8VH3 - chains A and Z of the 6 polymer chains in the assembly; structure by electron microscopy, 3.90 A resolution.

[Chain A]
Molecule: CH505.CE2 SOSIP gp120
Organism: Human immunodeficiency virus 1
UniProt: M4M3Q1 (M4M3Q1_9HIV1); the construct lacks a stretch of the UniProt sequence and is renumbered around it, so the offset changes along the chain: 35-147 = UniProt 31-143; 157-309 = UniProt 144-296; 312-321 = UniProt 297-306; 322-359 = UniProt 308-345; 2 more segments
Amino-acid sequence (456 residues; row label = number of the first residue in the row; note: 18 numbers in that range are skipped by the numbering (no residue carries them; nothing is unmodelled there)):
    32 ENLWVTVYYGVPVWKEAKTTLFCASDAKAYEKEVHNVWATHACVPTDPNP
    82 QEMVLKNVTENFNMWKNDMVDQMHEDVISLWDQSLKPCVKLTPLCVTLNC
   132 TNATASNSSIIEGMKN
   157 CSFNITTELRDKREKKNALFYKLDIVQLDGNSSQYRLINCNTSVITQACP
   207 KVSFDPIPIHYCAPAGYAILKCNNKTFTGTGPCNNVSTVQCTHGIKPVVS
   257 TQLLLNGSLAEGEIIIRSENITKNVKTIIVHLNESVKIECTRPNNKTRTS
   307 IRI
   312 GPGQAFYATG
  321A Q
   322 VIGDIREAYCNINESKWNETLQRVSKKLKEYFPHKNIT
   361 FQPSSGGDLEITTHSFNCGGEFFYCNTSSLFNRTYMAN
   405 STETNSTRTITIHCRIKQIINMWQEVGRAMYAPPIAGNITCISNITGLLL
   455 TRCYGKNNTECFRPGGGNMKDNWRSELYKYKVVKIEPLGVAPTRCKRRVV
Not modelled in the structure: 405-408
Cystine bridges: Cys54-Cys74, Cys119-Cys205, Cys126-Cys196, Cys131-Cys157, Cys218-Cys247, Cys228-Cys239, Cys296-Cys331, Cys378-Cys445, Cys385-Cys418, Cys457-Cys465
Sequence notes: expression tag (32-34); conflict Lys279 (Asn266 in M4M3Q1), Cys457 (Asp436 in M4M3Q1), Tyr458 (Gly437 in M4M3Q1), Cys465 (Thr444 in M4M3Q1), Lys488 (Glu467 in M4M3Q1), Ile489 (Val468 in M4M3Q1), Glu490 (Lys469 in M4M3Q1), Arg498 (Asn477 in M4M3Q1), Cys499 (Ala478 in M4M3Q1), Lys500 (Arg479 in M4M3Q1)
Reported in the primary citation:
  - conformationally variable residues (order/disorder transition): Tyr458 to Glu464

[Chain Z]
Molecule: CH505.CE2 SOSIP gp41
Organism: Human immunodeficiency virus 1
UniProt: M4M3Q1 (M4M3Q1_9HIV1); residues 518-664 here correspond to UniProt positions 495-641 (UniProt number = residue number - 23)
Amino-acid sequence (147 residues; row label = number of the first residue in the row):
   518 VFLGFLGAAGSTMGAASMTLTVQARNLLSGIVQQQSNLLKAIEAQQHMLK
   568 LTVWGIKQLQARVLAVERYLRDQQLLGIWGCSGKLICCTNVPWNSSWSNR
   618 NLSEIWDNMTWLQWDKEISNYTQIIYGLLEESQNQQEKNEQDLLALD
Not modelled in the structure: 543-569
Cystine bridges: Cys598-Cys604
Sequence notes: conflict Met535 (Ile512 in M4M3Q1), Asn543 (Gln520 in M4M3Q1), Val583 (Leu560 in M4M3Q1), Arg588 (Lys565 in M4M3Q1), Ile595 (Met572 in M4M3Q1), Cys605 (Thr582 in M4M3Q1), Pro609 (Tyr586 in M4M3Q1), Arg617 (Lys594 in M4M3Q1), Asn618 (Thr595 in M4M3Q1), Leu619 (Tyr596 in M4M3Q1), Ser620 (Gly597 in M4M3Q1), Glu621 (Asp598 in M4M3Q1), Leu629 (Met606 in M4M3Q1), Asp632 (Glu609 in M4M3Q1), Lys633 (Arg610 in M4M3Q1), Gln640 (Glu617 in M4M3Q1), Gly644 (Glu621 in M4M3Q1)

[Interface between chain A and chain Z]
Pairs across the interface (75):
  Leu34(A) with Pro609(Z); Trp610(Z), hydrogen bond (backbone-backbone)
  Trp35(A) with Thr606(Z); Val608(Z); Pro609(Z)
  Val36(A) with Thr606(Z), hydrogen bond (backbone-backbone); Val608(Z), hydrogen bond (backbone-backbone); Trp610(Z), hydrophobic
  Thr37(A) with Cys604(Z), hydrogen bond (side chain-backbone); Cys605(Z)
  Val38(A) with Leu593(Z), hydrophobic; Trp596(Z), hydrophobic; Cys598(Z), hydrophobic; Leu602(Z); Cys604(Z), hydrogen bond (backbone-backbone); Leu646(Z), hydrophobic
  Tyr39(A) with Leu602(Z); Ile603(Z), hydrophobic; Trp623(Z); Trp628(Z), hydrophobic
  Tyr40(A) with Leu537(Z); Tyr586(Z); Leu593(Z), hydrophobic; Leu602(Z), hydrogen bond (backbone-backbone)
  Gly41(A) with Leu537(Z); Gln540(Z), hydrogen bond (backbone-side chain)
  Val42(A) with Trp628(Z), hydrophobic
  Pro43(A) with Leu523(Z), hydrophobic; Trp628(Z); Leu629(Z)
  Val44(A) with Asp632(Z)
  Trp45(A) with Leu523(Z), hydrophobic; Ala526(Z), hydrophobic; Leu629(Z), hydrophobic
  Lys46(A) with Asp632(Z), salt bridge
  Thr51(A) with Lys574(Z)
  Leu52(A) with Lys574(Z)
  Phe53(A) with Ala578(Z), hydrophobic
  Cys54(A) with Trp571(Z)
  His72(A) with Val570(Z), hydrogen bond (backbone-backbone)
  Ala73(A) with Val570(Z); Trp571(Z)
  Cys74(A) with Trp571(Z), hydrogen bond
  Met84(A) with Gly521(Z)
  Leu86(A) with Leu523(Z)
  Asn88(A) with Gly527(Z)
  Val89(A) with Ala526(Z)
  Asp107(A) with Lys574(Z), salt bridge
  Leu111(A) with Trp571(Z), hydrophobic
  Pro220(A) with Ala578(Z), hydrophobic
  Ala221(A) with Ala582(Z)
  Tyr223(A) with Arg585(Z)
  Ile489(A) with Phe522(Z), hydrophobic
  Pro491(A) with Asp589(Z)
  Leu492(A) with Leu593(Z), hydrophobic; Trp596(Z), hydrophobic
  Val494(A) with Trp631(Z), hydrogen bond (backbone-side chain); Ile635(Z); Ile642(Z), hydrophobic
  Ala495(A) with Trp610(Z); Trp623(Z), hydrophobic; Trp631(Z)
  Pro496(A) with Trp610(Z); Leu619(Z), hydrophobic; Trp623(Z); Trp631(Z)
  Cys499(A) with Cys605(Z), disulfide
  Lys500(A) with Cys605(Z), hydrogen bond (backbone-side chain); Asn607(Z)
  Arg501(A) with Trp596(Z), hydrogen bond (side chain-backbone); Cys605(Z); Thr606(Z); Asn607(Z), hydrogen bond (backbone-side chain); Gln650(Z), hydrogen bond; Gln653(Z)
Also at the interface, not in a pair above, chain A (43 interface residues in all): Val75, Val85, Lys87, Ala224, Thr244
Also at the interface, not in a pair above, chain Z (52 interface residues in all): Leu520, Gly524, Ala525, Ser528, Ala533, Ala541, Gln575, Gln590, Leu592, Gly597, Trp614, Thr639, Tyr643, Ser649
Cross-chain cystine bridges: Cys499(A)-Cys605(Z)

[Overview]
Chain A and chain Z form an interface of 43 and 52 residues respectively; the contacts include 1 disulfide
bond, 14 hydrogen bonds and 2 salt bridges. Polar pairs include Lys46(A)-Asp632(Z), Asp107(A)-Lys574(Z) and
Thr37(A)-Cys604(Z). The paper reports conformational variability at Tyr458(A).
Here chain A is CH505.CE2 SOSIP gp120 and chain Z is CH505.CE2 SOSIP gp41, both from Human immunodeficiency
virus 1. Entry 8VH3 (CH505.M5.G458Y CE2 Design SOSIP) was determined by electron microscopy, deposited
together with 8VGV, 8VGW and 8VH2.
